PDB entry 5K5B | X-ray diffraction, 1.35 A resolution | chain A

# Chain A
Molecule: Bacteriophytochrome
From: Deinococcus radiodurans
Notes: EC 2.7.13.3
UniProt: Q9RZA4 (BPHY_DEIRA); residue numbers follow UniProt; this construct covers 1-321
Amino-acid sequence (343 residues; row label = number of the first residue in the row; numbers below 1 keep their minus sign (Met-13 is residue -13)):
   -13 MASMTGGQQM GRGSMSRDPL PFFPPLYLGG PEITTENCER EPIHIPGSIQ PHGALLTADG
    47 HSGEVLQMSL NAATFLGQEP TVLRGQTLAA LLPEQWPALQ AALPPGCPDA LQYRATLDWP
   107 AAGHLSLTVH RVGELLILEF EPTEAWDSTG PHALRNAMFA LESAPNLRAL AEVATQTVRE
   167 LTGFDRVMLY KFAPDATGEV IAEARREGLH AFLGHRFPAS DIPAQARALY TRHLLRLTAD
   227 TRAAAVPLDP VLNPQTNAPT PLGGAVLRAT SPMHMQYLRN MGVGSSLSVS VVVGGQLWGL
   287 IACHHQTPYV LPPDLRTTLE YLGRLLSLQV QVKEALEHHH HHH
Disordered / not traced: -13 to 6, 108, 131-139, 323-329
Covalently attached groups: 2(R),3(E)- phytochromobilin (LBV) linked to Cys24
Differences from the reference sequence: initiating methionine (-13); expression tag (-12 to 0, 322-329)
Small-molecule neighbours: 2(R),3(E)- phytochromobilin (LBV; 3-[2-[(Z)-[3-(2-carboxyethyl)-5-[(Z)-(4-ethenyl-3-methyl-5-oxidanylidene-pyrrol-2-ylidene)methyl]-4-methyl-pyrrol-1-ium -2-ylidene]methyl]-5-[(Z)-[(3E)-3-ethylidene-4-methyl-5-oxidanylidene-pyrrolidin-2-ylidene]methyl]-4-methyl-1H-pyrrol-3- yl]propanoic acid): Thr20, Thr21, Glu27, Ile29, Met174, Tyr176, Val186, Phe198, Phe203, Ser206, Asp207, Ile208, Pro209, Gln211, Ala212, Tyr216, Arg222, Arg254, Ala255, Thr256, Ser257, Met259, His260, Tyr263, Leu264, Met267, Ser272, Leu273, Ser274, Leu286, Ala288, His290
UniProt features mapped onto this chain:
  - binding site (a tetrapyrrole): Cys24
  - mutagenesis: Met259 (M259A: Binds PCB (in vitro), but difference spectrum is altered; M259C: Binds PCB (in vitro), but difference spectrum is altered), His260 (H260A: 100-fold reduction of chromophore-binding activity), Cys289 (C289A: Binds PCB (in vitro), but has aberrant spectral properties)
Reported in the primary citation:
  - conformationally variable residues: Cys24, Tyr263
  - binding site for 2(R),3(E)- phytochromobilin: Cys24, Tyr176, Asp207, Tyr263

# In short
2(R),3(E)- phytochromobilin is covalently linked to Cys24. From UniProt: tetrapyrrole-binding residue Cys24
and 3 mutagenesis sites. The paper reports a binding site for 2(R),3(E)- phytochromobilin at Cys24, Tyr176 and
Asp207 among others; conformational variability at Cys24 and Tyr263.
Chain A is Bacteriophytochrome (Deinococcus radiodurans); the structure, Wild-type PAS-GAF fragment from
Deinococcus radiodurans BphP, was determined by X-ray diffraction (same publication as 5L8M and 5LBR).
